Entry 3WCU (X-ray diffraction, 2.90 A resolution); this record covers chains B and C of the 8 polymer chains in the assembly.

Chain B:
Molecule: A2 globin chain of giant V2 hemoglobin
Source organism: Lamellibrachia satsuma
Reference sequence: S0BBR6 (S0BBR6_LAMSA); residues 1-144 here correspond to UniProt positions 17-160 (UniProt number = residue number + 16)
Sequence (144 residues; row label = number of the first residue in the row):
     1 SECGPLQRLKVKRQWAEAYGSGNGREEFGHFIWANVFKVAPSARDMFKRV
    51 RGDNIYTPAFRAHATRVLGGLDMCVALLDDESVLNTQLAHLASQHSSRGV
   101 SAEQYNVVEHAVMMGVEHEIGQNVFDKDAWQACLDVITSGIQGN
Disulfide bonds: Cys3-Cys133
Bound ions: heme Fe near His95 (its only coordinating residue here); Ca2+: Asn106, Glu109, Asp135
Ligand contacts: heme (HEM): Met46, Phe47, Arg49, Val50, His63, Arg66, Val67, Gly70, Leu71, Leu91, Gln94, His95, Arg98, Val100, Gln104, Tyr105, Val108, Ile141

Chain C:
Molecule: B2 globin chain of giant V2 hemoglobin
Source organism: Lamellibrachia satsuma
Reference sequence: S0BCU7 (S0BCU7_LAMSA); residues 1-150 here correspond to UniProt positions 17-166 (UniProt number = residue number + 16)
Sequence (150 residues; numbered 1 to 150; the number before each row is that of its first residue):
     1 SSNSCTTEDRREMQLMWANVWSAQFTGRRLAIAQAVFKDLFAHVPDAVGL
    51 FDRVHGTEIDSSEFKAHCIRVVNGLDSAIGLLSDPSTLNEQLSHLATQHQ
   101 ERAGVTKGGFSAIAQSFLRVMPQVASCFNPDAWSRCFNRITNGMTEGLAE
Disulfide bonds: Cys5-Cys136
Bound ions: heme Fe near His99 (its only coordinating residue here)
Ligand contacts: heme (HEM): Leu50, Phe51, Arg53, Val54, His67, Arg70, Val71, Gly74, Leu75, Gln98, His99, Arg102, Val105, Gly109, Phe110, Ile113, Phe137, Thr141, Met144

Interface between chain B and chain C:
Residue-residue contacts (47; chain B residue first):
  Lys12(B) - Ala23(C)  hydrogen bond (side chain-backbone)
  Lys12(B) - Gln24(C)  hydrogen bond (side chain-backbone)
  Lys12(B) - Thr26(C)
  Arg13(B) - Gln24(C)
  Trp15(B) - Ala23(C)
  Ala16(B) - Ala23(C)  hydrophobic
  Ala16(B) - Gln24(C)
  Ser21(B) - Ala18(C)
  Gly22(B) - Gln14(C)
  Gly22(B) - Gly80(C)
  Gly22(B) - Ser83(C)  hydrogen bond (backbone-side chain)
  Asn23(B) - Ser83(C)
  Arg25(B) - Asp76(C)  salt bridge
  Arg25(B) - Gly80(C)
  Glu26(B) - Asp84(C)
  Arg49(B) - His94(C)  hydrogen bond
  Pro58(B) - Ser86(C)
  Pro58(B) - Glu90(C)
  Ala59(B) - Glu90(C)
  Arg61(B) - Thr87(C)
  Ala62(B) - Thr87(C)
  Ala62(B) - Glu90(C)
  Ala62(B) - Gln91(C)
  Thr65(B) - Leu81(C)
  Arg66(B) - Gln91(C)  hydrogen bond
  Arg66(B) - His94(C)  hydrogen bond
  Gly69(B) - Asn73(C)  hydrogen bond (backbone-side chain)
  Asp72(B) - Ala23(C)
  Asp72(B) - Arg29(C)  salt bridge
  Asp72(B) - Asn73(C)
  Met73(B) - Ile69(C)  hydrophobic
  Met73(B) - Arg70(C)  hydrogen bond (side chain-backbone)
  Met73(B) - Asn73(C)
  Ala76(B) - Thr26(C)  hydrogen bond (backbone-side chain)
  Ala76(B) - Arg29(C)
  Asp79(B) - Thr26(C)  hydrogen bond
  Ser82(B) - Ser62(C)  hydrogen bond
  Val83(B) - Ser62(C)  hydrogen bond (backbone-side chain)
  Val83(B) - Lys65(C)
  Val83(B) - Ala66(C)
  Thr86(B) - Ser62(C)  hydrogen bond
  Thr86(B) - Glu63(C)
  Thr86(B) - Ala66(C)
  Gln87(B) - Ala66(C)
  Gln87(B) - Arg70(C)  hydrogen bond
  His90(B) - Arg53(C)
  His90(B) - Arg70(C)
Other interface residues (no listed pair), chain B (27 interface residues in all): Leu77
Other interface residues (no listed pair), chain C (26 interface residues in all): Phe25, Ser77

In short:
27 residues of chain B and 26 residues of chain C are in contact, with 14 hydrogen bonds and 2 salt bridges.
Polar pairs include Arg25(B)-Asp76(C), Asp72(B)-Arg29(C) and Lys12(B)-Ala23(C). Heme is bound between chain B
and chain C.
Chain B is A2 globin chain of giant V2 hemoglobin and chain C is B2 globin chain of giant V2 hemoglobin, both
from Lamellibrachia satsuma; the structure, The structure of a deoxygenated 400 kda hemoglobin provides a more
accurate description of the cooperative ..., was determined by X-ray diffraction (same publication as 3WCT,
3WCV and 3WCW).
